5DS9 - chains A and C of the 4 polymer chains in the assembly; structure by X-ray diffraction, 2.56 A resolution.

Chain A:
Name: DNA-binding protein Fis
Organism: Escherichia coli (strain K12)
UniProt: P0A6R3 (FIS_ECOLI); numbering as in UniProt (aligned over 1-98)
Sequence (98 residues; each row starts with the number of its first residue):
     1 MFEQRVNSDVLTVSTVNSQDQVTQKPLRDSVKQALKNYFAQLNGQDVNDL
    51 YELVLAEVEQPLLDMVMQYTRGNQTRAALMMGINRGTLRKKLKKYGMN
Not modelled in the structure: 1-7
Swiss-Prot annotation at these positions:
  - DNA-binding region: Gln74 to Lys93 (H-T-H motif)
  - region: Asn17 to Gly44 (Required for the stimulation of HIN-mediated recombination)
Reported in the primary citation:
  - binding site for the 27-nt DNA strand (chain C): Asn73, Gln74, Thr75, Arg85
  - conformationally variable residues: Arg85
  - mutagenesis - N73A (140-fold): decreased binding to F1
  - mutagenesis - R71A, T75A: unchanged binding to F1
  - mutagenesis - R71A: decreased binding to F27
  - mutagenesis - R71A: decreased binding to F28
  - mutagenesis - R71A: decreased binding to F1+/-8G

Chain C:
Molecule: 27-nt DNA strand
Sequence (27 nucleotides; numbered 1 to 27; the number before each row is that of its first residue):
     1 AAATTAGTTTGAATTTTGAGCTAATTT

How chain A and chain C interact:
Residue-residue contacts (9):
  Ile83(A) with DT17(C), phosphate contact
  Asn84(A) with DT17(C), hydrogen bond to the phosphate; DG18(C), hydrogen bond to the base
  Arg85(A) with DG20(C), base contact
  Thr87(A) with DT16(C), sugar contact; DT17(C), hydrogen bond to the phosphate
  Lys90(A) with DT15(C), sugar contact; DT16(C), salt bridge to the phosphate
  Lys91(A) with DT16(C), salt bridge to the phosphate
Also at the interface, not in a pair above, chain A (7 interface residues in all): Gly82

Overview:
7 residues of chain A and 5 residues of chain C are in contact, with 3 hydrogen bonds and 2 salt bridges.
Polar pairs include Asn84(A)-DG18(C), Asn84(A)-DT17(C) and Thr87(A)-DT17(C). The paper reports a binding site
for the 27-nt DNA strand (chain C) at Asn73(A), Gln74(A) and Thr75(A) among others; N73A of chain A reduces
binding to F1; 3 substitutions were tested in all.
Here chain A is DNA-binding protein Fis (Escherichia coli (strain K12)) and chain C is a 27-nt DNA strand.
Entry 5DS9 (Crystal structure of Fis bound to 27bp DNA F1-8A (AAATTAGTTTGAATTTTGAGCTAATTT)) was determined by
X-ray diffraction, deposited together with 5E3L, 5DTD, 5E3M, 5E3N and 5E3O.
